PDB entry 4V0N | X-ray diffraction, 3.13 A resolution | chains C and D

[Chain C]
Molecule: Arf-like small gtpase
From: Chlamydomonas reinhardtii
Notes: fragment: gtpase, residues 16-180
Reference sequence: A8JF99 (A8JF99_CHLRE); numbering as in UniProt (aligned over 16-180)
Sequence (169 residues; row label = number of the first residue in the row):
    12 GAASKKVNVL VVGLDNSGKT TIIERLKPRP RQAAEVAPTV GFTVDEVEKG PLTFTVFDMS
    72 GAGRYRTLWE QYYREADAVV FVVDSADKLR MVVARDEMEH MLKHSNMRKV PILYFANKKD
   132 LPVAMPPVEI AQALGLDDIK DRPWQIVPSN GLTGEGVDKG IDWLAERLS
Disordered / not traced: 12-14
Sequence notes: expression tag (12-15)
Metal / ion sites: Mg2+: T31, T50, D69 (together with GTP)
Small-molecule neighbours: GTP (guanosine-5'-triphosphate): L25, D26, N27, S28, G29, K30, T31, T32, V47, A48, P49, T50, M70, S71, G72, N128, K129, D131, L132, S160, N161, G162, L163
Reported in the primary citation:
  - mutagenesis - E108A: abolished localization to BBSome

[Chain D]
Molecule: Bardet-biedl syndrome 1 protein
From: Chlamydomonas reinhardtii
Notes: fragment: wd40, residues 1-425
Reference sequence: A8JEA1 (A8JEA1_CHLRE); residue numbers follow UniProt; this construct covers 1-425
Sequence (425 residues; each row starts with the number of its first residue):
     1 MVHESNPNDY AAGDAGNASG RYTTGSNGIP PMLPSVRSVW LDAFNDPVAG ISAYTPCVHT
    61 CNLFGDGENR LVIADEDRKL KIWKGTQKAS EHPLLDTPVA ICSYISENTA PRLPALAVAA
   121 GSHIYIYRNL RPYYKFVLPP ENVNTEEQDI WQKVMEGEIV IGEAVAQLTR LQVRAGDAGV
   181 VLQTRSLQLM NIGDPDAKMA FVEHWQGQPL VATTVITCMD VVKQAIDEPD AVSCLVVGTE
   241 SGRILILNPA GTAIVKNIWV GITPAMIAVQ GELDVGYRIT VAGRDGKLYH IRNGELSQTI
   301 IQLEAQPVGL VRLAKHVAVG CMNDVVHAYT PTGHKSWSLY LPCHILAMQR MEVTGQRNTK
   361 ALIVALSNGE VRVYNEKLLV SVHVSPNPVT ALWFGRYGRE DNTLLAITKS GALDIKMLPR
   421 TANLE
Disordered / not traced: 1-35, 106-112, 142-213, 227-231, 251-252
Sequence notes: conflict R37 (Lys in A8JEA1)
Metal / ion sites: Hg2+ site 1: C57, V99; Hg2+ site 2: C57, A74, P98; Hg2+ site 3: C61, S103; Hg2+ site 4 near C61 (its only coordinating residue here); Hg2+ site 5 near C102 (its only coordinating residue here); Hg2+ site 6: C234, L247; Hg2+ site 7 near C234 (its only coordinating residue here); Hg2+ site 8 near L247 (its only coordinating residue here); Hg2+ site 9 near A265 (its only coordinating residue here); Hg2+ site 10 near C321 (its only coordinating residue here)

[Interface between chain C and chain D]
Contacting residue pairs (20):
  D26(C) with R399(D), salt bridge
  N27(C) with R399(D), hydrogen bond
  R77(C) with E400(D), salt bridge; R420(D)
  T78(C) with R420(D)
  K99(C) with T86(D), hydrogen bond
  L100(C) with A43(D); T86(D); Y397(D), hydrophobic; I415(D), hydrophobic
  R101(C) with R399(D), hydrogen bond (side chain-backbone); E400(D), salt bridge
  V103(C) with L41(D), hydrophobic; D42(D); A43(D), hydrophobic
  V104(C) with M417(D), hydrophobic
  D107(C) with L41(D); P419(D)
  E108(C) with R420(D), salt bridge
  H111(C) with T421(D), hydrogen bond
Interface residues without a listed pair, chain C (13 interface residues in all): G74
Interface residues without a listed pair, chain D (15 interface residues in all): F44, G85, G398
The authors on this interface:
  - hot spots on chain C (mutagenesis) - R77A, L100E, E108A: abolished binding to BBSome

[Summary]
13 residues of chain C face 15 of chain D across their interface; the contacts include 4 hydrogen bonds and 4
salt bridges. Polar contacts include D26(C)-R399(D), R77(C)-E400(D) and R101(C)-E400(D). The paper reports
that R77A, L100E and E108A of chain C abolish binding to BBSome; E108A of chain C abolishes localization to
BBSome.
Here chain C is Arf-like small gtpase and chain D is Bardet-biedl syndrome 1 protein, both from Chlamydomonas
reinhardtii. Entry 4V0N (Crystal structure of BBS1N in complex with ARL6DN, soaked with mercury) was
determined by X-ray diffraction, deposited together with 4V0K, 4V0L, 4V0M and 4V0O.
